PDB entry 7LL8 | X-ray diffraction, 2.31 A resolution | chains B and D of the 4 polymer chains in the assembly

== Chain B ==
Molecule: Isoform L-VEGF189 of Vascular endothelial growth factor A
From: Homo sapiens
UniProtKB: P15692 (VEGFA_HUMAN), isoform P15692-13; residues 35-136 here correspond to UniProt positions 214-315 (UniProt number = residue number + 179)
Chain sequence (103 residues; numbered 34 to 136; the number before each row is that of its first residue):
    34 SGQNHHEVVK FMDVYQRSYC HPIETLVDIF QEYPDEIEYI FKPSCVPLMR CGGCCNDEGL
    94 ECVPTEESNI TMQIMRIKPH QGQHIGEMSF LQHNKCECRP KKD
Unresolved in the structure: 34-39, 135-136
Sequence notes: expression tag (34)
Disulfide bonds: C53-C95, C84-C129, C88-C131
UniProt features mapped onto this chain:
  - glycosylation: N102 (N-linked (GlcNAc...) asparagine)

== Chain D ==
Molecule: Rfx-V1
Chain sequence (53 residues; numbered 1 to 53; the number before each row is that of its first residue):
     1 TIDQWLLKNA KEDAIAELKK AGITEPHVIS FINHAPYVSH VNGLKNAILK AHA
Modified / non-standard residues: T1, T24 (D-threonine; DTH); I2, I15, I23, I29, I32, I48 (D-isoleucine; DIL); D3, D13 (D-aspartic acid; DAS); Q4 (D-glutamine; DGN); W5 (D-tryptophan; DTR); L6, L7, L18, L44, L49 (D-leucine; DLE); K8, K11, K19, K20, K45, K50 (D-lysine; DLY); N9, N33, N42, N46 (D-asparagine; DSG); A10, A14, A16, A21, A35, A47, A51, A53 (D-alanine; DAL); E12, E17, E25 (D-glutamic acid; DGL); P26, P36 (D-proline; DPR); H27, H34, H40, H52 (D-histidine; DHI); V28, V38, V41 (D-valine; DVA); S30, S39 (D-serine; DSN); F31 (D-phenylalanine; DPN); Y37 (D-tyrosine; DTY)

== Interface between chain B and chain D ==
Pairs across the interface (17; chain B residue first):
  K75(B) - F31(D)
  M108(B) - I48(D)
  I110(B) - E25(D)
  I110(B) - V28(D)
  P112(B) - E25(D)
  P112(B) - H27(D)
  H113(B) - E25(D)
  H113(B) - P26(D)
  H113(B) - H27(D)
  Q114(B) - E25(D)
  G115(B) - E25(D)
  Q116(B) - I23(D)
  Q116(B) - V28(D)
  Q116(B) - I48(D)
  I118(B) - A47(D)
  I118(B) - I48(D)
  I118(B) - A51(D)
Other interface residues (no listed pair), chain B (12 interface residues in all): I73, P76, K111
Other interface residues (no listed pair), chain D (10 interface residues in all): H52

== In short ==
12 residues of chain B face 10 of chain D across their interface.
Here chain B is Isoform L-VEGF189 of Vascular endothelial growth factor A (Homo sapiens) and chain D is
Rfx-V1. Entry 7LL8 (D-Protein RFX-V1 Bound to the VEGFR1 Domain 2 Site on VEGF-A) was determined by X-ray
diffraction (same publication as 7LL9).
